Entry 3NES (X-ray diffraction, 1.75 A resolution); this record covers chains A and B.

Chain A (and B):
Protein: Transthyretin
From: Homo sapiens
Notes: chain B of this document is another copy of the same molecule, construct and numbering; everything in this record applies to it too
UniProtKB: P02766 (TTHY_HUMAN); residues 10-125 here correspond to UniProt positions 30-145 (UniProt number = residue number + 20)
Amino-acid sequence (116 residues; numbered 10 to 125; the number before each row is that of its first residue):
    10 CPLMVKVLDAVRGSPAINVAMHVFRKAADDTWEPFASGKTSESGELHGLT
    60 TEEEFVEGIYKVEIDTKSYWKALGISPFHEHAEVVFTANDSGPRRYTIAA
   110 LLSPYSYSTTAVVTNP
Construct notes: engineered mutation M30 (Val50 in P02766)
Small-molecule neighbours: GC-1 (B72; {4-[4-hydroxy-3-(1-methylethyl)benzyl]-3,5-dimethylphenoxy}acetic acid): M13, K15, L17, E54, T106, A108, A109, L110, S117, T119
UniProt features mapped onto this chain:
  - binding site (L-thyroxine): K15, E54, S117
  - modified residue: C10 (Sulfocysteine), E42 (4-carboxyglutamate), S52 (Phosphoserine)
  - glycosylation: N98 (N-linked (GlcNAc...) asparagine)

Chain A / chain B interface:
Contacting residue pairs (50; chain A residue first):
  I68(A) with E89(B)
  K76(A) with T96(B)
  F87(A) with V93(B), hydrophobic; F95(B), hydrophobic; Y105(B), hydrophobic; I107(B), hydrophobic; A120(B), hydrophobic; V122(B), hydrophobic
  H88(A) with V93(B); V94(B); T118(B)
  E89(A) with I68(B); V94(B), hydrogen bond (backbone-backbone); F95(B); T96(B), hydrogen bond
  H90(A) with E92(B), salt bridge; V94(B)
  E92(A) with H90(B), salt bridge; E92(B); V94(B); Y116(B), hydrogen bond (backbone-side chain)
  V93(A) with H88(B)
  V94(A) with H88(B); E89(B), hydrogen bond (backbone-backbone); H90(B)
  F95(A) with F87(B), hydrophobic; E89(B)
  T96(A) with E89(B), hydrogen bond
  Y105(A) with F87(B), hydrophobic
  I107(A) with F87(B), hydrophobic
  Y114(A) with T119(B), hydrogen bond (backbone-side chain); A120(B), hydrogen bond (backbone-backbone); V122(B), hydrophobic
  S115(A) with T118(B), hydrogen bond (side chain-backbone); T119(B), hydrogen bond
  Y116(A) with E92(B), hydrogen bond (side chain-backbone); Y116(B), hydrogen bond; S117(B); T118(B), hydrogen bond (backbone-backbone)
  S117(A) with Y116(B); S117(B), hydrogen bond
  T118(A) with H88(B); S115(B), hydrogen bond (backbone-side chain); Y116(B), hydrogen bond (backbone-backbone)
  T119(A) with Y114(B), hydrogen bond (side chain-backbone); S115(B), hydrogen bond
  A120(A) with F87(B), hydrophobic; Y114(B), hydrogen bond (backbone-backbone)
  V122(A) with F87(B), hydrophobic; Y114(B), hydrophobic
Also at the interface, not in a pair above, chain B (21 interface residues in all): K76

In short:
Chain A and chain B each contribute 21 residues to their interface; the contacts include 18 hydrogen bonds and
2 salt bridges. Among the polar pairs are H90(A)-E92(B), E89(A)-T96(B) and E92(A)-Y116(B). Chain A binds GC-1.
Curated annotation (UniProt) lists 3 L-thyroxine-binding residues on chain A.
Chain A and chain B are both Transthyretin (Homo sapiens); the structure, V30M mutant human transthyretin
(TTR) complexed with GC-1 (V30M:GC-1), was determined by X-ray diffraction (same publication as 3NEE, 3NEO and
3NEX).
